6SL5 - chains A and 3 of the 19 polymer chains in the assembly; structure by electron microscopy, 2.84 A resolution.

== Chain A ==
Molecule: Photosystem I P700 chlorophyll a apoprotein A1
From: Dunaliella salina
Notes: EC 1.97.1.12
Reference sequence: D0FXV2 (D0FXV2_DUNSA); numbering as in UniProt (aligned over 12-751)
Sequence (740 residues; each row starts with the number of its first residue):
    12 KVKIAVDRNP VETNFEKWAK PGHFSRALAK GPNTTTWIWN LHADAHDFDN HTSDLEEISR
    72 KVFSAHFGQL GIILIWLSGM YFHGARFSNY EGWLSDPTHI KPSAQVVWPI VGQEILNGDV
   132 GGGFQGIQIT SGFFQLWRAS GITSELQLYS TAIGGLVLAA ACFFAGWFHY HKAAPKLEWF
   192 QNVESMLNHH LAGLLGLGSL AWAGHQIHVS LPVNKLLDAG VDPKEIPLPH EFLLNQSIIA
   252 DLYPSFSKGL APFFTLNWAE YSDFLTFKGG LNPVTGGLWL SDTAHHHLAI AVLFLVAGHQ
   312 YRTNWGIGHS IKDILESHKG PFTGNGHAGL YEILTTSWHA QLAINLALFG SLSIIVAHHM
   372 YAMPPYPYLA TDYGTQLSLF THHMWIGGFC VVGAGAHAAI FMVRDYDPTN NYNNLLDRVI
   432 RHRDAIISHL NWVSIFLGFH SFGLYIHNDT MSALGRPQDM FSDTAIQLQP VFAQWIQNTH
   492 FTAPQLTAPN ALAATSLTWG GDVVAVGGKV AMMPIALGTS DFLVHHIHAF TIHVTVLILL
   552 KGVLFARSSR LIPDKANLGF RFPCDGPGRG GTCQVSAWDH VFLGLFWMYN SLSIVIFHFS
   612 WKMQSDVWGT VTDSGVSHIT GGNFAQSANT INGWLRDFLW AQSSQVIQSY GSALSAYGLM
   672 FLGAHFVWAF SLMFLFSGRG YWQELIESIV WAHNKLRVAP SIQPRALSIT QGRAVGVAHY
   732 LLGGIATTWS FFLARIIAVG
Bound ions: chlorophyll a Mg near T498 (its only coordinating residue here); 4Fe-4S cluster Fe: C575, C584 (shared with 2 residues of chain B)
Residues lining bound ligands:
  - Tripalmitoylglycerol (4RF): H451, F472, I477, Q478, L479, Q480, V482, F533, H537
  - beta-carotene (BCR), molecule 1: I84, W87, L208, G209
  - beta-carotene (BCR), molecule 2: L88, T162, G165, G166, L169, L208, L211, A212
  - beta-carotene (BCR), molecule 3: L211, L261, F264, F265, L299, V303, L306, V307, H310
  - beta-carotene (BCR), molecule 4: F264, W269, V303
  - beta-carotene (BCR), molecule 5: L341, I344, L345, A351, I355, A409, F412
  - beta-carotene (BCR), molecule 6: A354, A358, L359, S362, V402, A405, G406, A409, V547, L550, V554
  - beta-carotene (BCR), molecule 7: M671, G674, A675, F677, V678, L733, I736, A737, W740
  - beta-carotene (BCR), molecule 8: W693, I697, I700
  - chlorophyll a isomer (CL0): F453, Y456, I538, F541, T542, Y600, N601, S604, I605, F608, I642, W645, L646, L650, S654, I658, F672, H676, W679, G735, T738, T739, F742
  - chlorophyll a (CLA), molecule 1: V13, K14, I15, W190, N193, S196, H200, T314, N315, W316
  - chlorophyll a (CLA), molecule 2: I15, V17, F74, F78, A172, F175, A176, F179, H180, A184, W190
  - chlorophyll a (CLA), molecule 3: V22, E23, T24, N25, F26, K28, W29, H34, E68, K72, S75, G79, I83, F174, G177, W178, Y181, H182
  - chlorophyll a (CLA), molecule 4: W29, P32, W48, I49, W50, L52, H53
  - chlorophyll a (CLA), molecule 5: W29, P32, H34, F35, L52, H53, A56, H57, F59, H62, A76, G79, Q80, I83
  - chlorophyll a (CLA), molecule 6: T46, I49, W50, I697, I700, V701, H704, V709, P711, P715, R716, L718
  - chlorophyll a (CLA), molecule 7: W50, F677, V678, F681, F685, L718, Q722, A725, V726, A729, H730, L733
  - chlorophyll a (CLA), molecule 8: H53, A54, A56, H57, D58, H350, L353, L357, F400, C401, V403, G404, A407, H408, I411, R415, F571, R572, W589, V592, L596
  - chlorophyll a (CLA), molecule 9: H57, F59, V73, A76, H77, Q80, L81, I84, L85, L88, W349, H350, Q352, L353, N356, L357, F360
  - chlorophyll a (CLA), molecule 10: H57, Q80, I83, I84, W87, F360, I397, F400, C401
  - chlorophyll a (CLA), molecule 11: S70, H77, L188, F191, Q192, V194, M197, L198, H201, L202, L205, I322, L326, L345, T346, T347, S348, W349, Q352, I355, N356, L359, F360
  - chlorophyll a (CLA), molecule 12: F74, H77, F78, L81, L169, W190, F191, N193, S196, M197, H200, H201, G204, L205
  - chlorophyll a (CLA), molecule 13: I83, I86, Q116, V117, V118, W119, I121, V122, Q124, L127, F174, A667, L670
  - chlorophyll a (CLA), molecule 14: I86, W87, S89, G90, M91, F93, H94, F98, V117, W119, L167
  - chlorophyll a (CLA), molecule 15: W87, M91, H94, A115, Q116, L127, I138, Q139, I140, T141, S142, F144, A667, Y668, W740, L744
  - chlorophyll a (CLA), molecule 16: W87, M91, T141, S142, F144, S389, L390, T392, H393, W396, I397, F400, M671, I736, T739, W740, L744
  - chlorophyll a (CLA), molecule 17: W87, L88, S142, G143, F144, L147, L206, F360, L363, S364, V367, M371, Y377, L390, H393, H394, I397
  - chlorophyll a (CLA), molecule 18: Y92, S151, G152, I153, Q158, S161, T162, G209, A212, W213, G215, H216, H219, V220, P240, H241, L244
  - chlorophyll a (CLA), molecule 19: L147, A150, L206, G209, S210, W213, Q217, L289, L291, T294, H297, H298, I301, F305, L363, I366, V367, H370, M371, P376, Y377
  - chlorophyll a (CLA), molecule 20: L157, Q158, S161, L239, H241, L244, L245
  - chlorophyll a (CLA), molecule 21: V168, A172, F175
  - chlorophyll a (CLA), molecule 22: L198, L202, L206, L304, F305, V307, A308, Q311, Y312, I322, I325, L359, L427, V430, V554
  - chlorophyll a (CLA), molecule 23: N199, H200, A203, G204, L208, L306, H310, Y312, T314, W316, I318
  - chlorophyll a (CLA), molecule 24: L211, A212, G215, I218, H219, L244, L245, Q247, F257, G260, L261, Y272, F275, L276, L299
  - chlorophyll a (CLA), molecule 25: F264, W269, A270, Y272, S273, L276, T277, F278, H296, L299, A300, V303, L304, V307, N501
  - chlorophyll a (CLA), molecule 26: F264, F265, T266, L267, W269
  - chlorophyll a (CLA), molecule 27: T277, F278, K279, G280, L289, D293, T294, H296, H297, A300, I301, L304, H370, M374, T506
  - chlorophyll a (CLA), molecule 28: F278, L497, T498, A499, P500, N501, A502
  - chlorophyll a (CLA), molecule 29: L304, L359, L363, I366, H369, H370, A373, M374, T506, S507, T509, W510
  - chlorophyll a (CLA), molecule 30: V307, A308, H310, Q311, I318, G319, H320
  - chlorophyll a (CLA), molecule 31: Q311, H320, D324, I325, S328, H329
  - chlorophyll a (CLA), molecule 32: I325, L326, H329, T334, H338, L341, L345, L426, L427, V430
  - chlorophyll a (CLA), molecule 33: H329, K330, G331, P332, F333
  - chlorophyll a (CLA), molecule 34: F333, T334, L426, R429, V430, H433, I437, H440
  - chlorophyll a (CLA), molecule 35: I365, I366, H369, M395, V402, I543, T546, V547, L550, M599, S602, L603, V606
  - chlorophyll a (CLA), molecule 36: H369, Y372, F483, A484, I487, Q488, H491, T509, W510, I526, L528, H536, H539, I543, V606, H609, F610, K613, M614
  - chlorophyll a (CLA), molecule 37: A436, H440, W443
  - chlorophyll a (CLA), molecule 38: I437, L441, V444, A540, I543, H544, V547, L551
  - chlorophyll a (CLA), molecule 39: S439, N442, W443, I446
  - chlorophyll a (CLA), molecule 40: N442, S445, I446, G449, F450, F453, F541, V545, L548, I549, L594, F597, W598
  - chlorophyll a (CLA), molecule 41: W443, I446, F447, F450, H451
  - chlorophyll a (CLA), molecule 42: W443, V444, F447, L448, Q480, P481, V482, F483, A484, F533, H536, H537, A540, H544
  - chlorophyll a (CLA), molecule 43: F450, H451, G454, L455, I457, H458, T461, M462, R467, D470, F472
  - chlorophyll a (CLA), molecule 44: F453, I457, D460, F541, F597, W598, Y600, N601, I642, L646, W679, Y731
  - chlorophyll a (CLA), molecule 45: T461, A464, L465
  - chlorophyll a (CLA), molecule 46: W486, I487, T490, H491, A494, P495, T498, A499, T506, W510
  - chlorophyll a (CLA), molecule 47: L646, L650, W651
  - chlorophyll a (CLA), molecule 48: L670, L673, G674, H676, F677, W679, A680
  - chlorophyll a (CLA), molecule 49: F677, A680, F681, L683, M684, F687, S688, Y692, W693, L696
  - chlorophyll a (CLA), molecule 50: I700, A703, H704, L707, V709
  - chlorophyll a (CLA), molecule 51: W702, A703, K706, L707
  - dodecyl-alpha-D-maltoside (LMU): S155, E156, L157, Y160, S161, I164, G165
  - octadecanal (OCD): F93, R97, Y160, I164, L167
  - phylloquinone (PQN): W50, M684, F685, S688, G689, R690, W693, I697, A717, L718, S719, G723
  - phosphatidylethanolamine (PTY): L244, L245, Q247
  - 4Fe-4S cluster (SF4): P574, C575, G577, P578, C584, I720, R724

== Chain 3 ==
Molecule: Chlorophyll a-b binding protein, chloroplastic
From: Dunaliella salina
Sequence (228 residues; numbered 58 to 285; the number before each row is that of its first residue):
    58 SKDFLYVGSD AAALKYLDGT LPGDYGFDPL GLLDPTVSNG QGAGGFVNPR WLQYSEVIHA
   118 RWAMLGAAGC IAPEILGKAG VIPAETAVDW FRTGVIPPAG VYKDFWADPF TLFFIEVVAI
   178 QFAELKRLQD YKNPGSQSRQ YFLGLEGLFK GSDNPAYPGG PFFNFANFGK TEAEMKKLKL
   238 NEIKNGRLAM LAMFGYGAQA VITGDGPFDN LLAHLADPTG ANLITNLG
Bound ions: chlorophyll a Mg near V152 (its only coordinating residue here)
Residues lining bound ligands:
  - beta-carotene (BCR), molecule 1: L122, A176, I177, F179, A180, Y198, F199, L200
  - beta-carotene (BCR), molecule 2: L122, A125, I128, A129, I132, L133, L202, L205, F206, F219, F220
  - chlorophyll b (CHL), molecule 1: Y63, L74, L78, G80, D81, Y82, G83, F84, D85, L89, L90, L109, Q110, S112, E113, H116, R244, M247, L248, F251
  - chlorophyll b (CHL), molecule 2: V175, Q178, F179, L182, K183, Q186, Q194, Q197, Y198, F199
  - chlorophyll a (CLA), molecule 1: G102, F103, V104
  - chlorophyll a (CLA), molecule 2: F103, W108, L109, S112, H116, F251
  - chlorophyll a (CLA), molecule 3: F103, W108, Y111, S112, I115, H116, W119, E173, I177, Q178, E181, R184, L185
  - chlorophyll a (CLA), molecule 4: I115, R118, W119, F179, A180, K183, R184, D187, Q194, F199, F206, G208, P212, A213, P215, F220, F222
  - chlorophyll a (CLA), molecule 5: R118, M121, L122, Y214, P215, G216, F220, N221, F225, M232, L235, K236, N238, E239, N242
  - chlorophyll a (CLA), molecule 6: W119, L122, A125, G126, A129, P130, L133, I139, T143, V145, T150, Y159, F162
  - chlorophyll a (CLA), molecule 7: V138, I139, P140, E142, T143, D161
  - chlorophyll a (CLA), molecule 8: W147, V152, M250, F251, G254, A255, V258, I259
  - chlorophyll a (CLA), molecule 9: T150, G151, V152, F162, W163, P166, L169, I172, E173, A176
  - chlorophyll a (CLA), molecule 10: G151, V152, I153, P154, P155, P166, F167, L169, F170, E173
  - chlorophyll a (CLA), molecule 11: F167, F170, F171
  - chlorophyll a (CLA), molecule 12: T168, F171, I172
  - chlorophyll a (CLA), molecule 13: F170, V174, Q178, L182
  - chlorophyll a (CLA), molecule 14: L235, N238, N242, L245
  - chlorophyll a (CLA), molecule 15: L237, N238, K241, N242, L245
  - chlorophyll a (CLA), molecule 16: L248, A249, F251, G252, A255, Q256, I259, T260, N267, L268, H271, A278, N279, L280, N283
  - chlorophyll a (CLA), molecule 17: L268, H271, L272, P275, T276, N279, L280, I281
  - lutein (LUT; (3r,3'r,6s)-4,5-didehydro-5,6-dihydro-beta,beta-carotene-3,3'-diol): M121, A124, A125, F220, N221, F222, A223, F225, N242, A246, A249, Y253, Q256, P264, F265, N267, L268
  - phosphatidylethanolamine (PTY): V258, I259, G285
  - violaxanthin (XAT; (3s,5r,6s,3's,5'r,6's)-5,6,5',6'-diepoxy-5,6,5',6'- tetrahydro-beta,beta-carotene-3,3'-diol): F84, D85, P86, L87, H116, W119, A120, L122, G123, G126, C127, W147, T150, V152, M247, L248, M250, F251

== How chain A and chain 3 interact ==
Contacting residue pairs - 27 pairs, chain A then chain 3:
  K14(A) - T93(3)
  I15(A) - L89(3)  hydrophobic
  I15(A) - V94(3)
  V17(A) - S95(3)  hydrogen bond (backbone-backbone)
  V17(A) - N96(3)  hydrogen bond (backbone-backbone)
  D18(A) - G97(3)
  R19(A) - S95(3)  hydrogen bond
  R19(A) - G97(3)
  R19(A) - Q98(3)
  R19(A) - G99(3)  hydrogen bond (side chain-backbone)
  R19(A) - A100(3)  hydrogen bond (side chain-backbone)
  R19(A) - G101(3)
  R19(A) - N105(3)
  N20(A) - Q98(3)
  N20(A) - G99(3)
  N20(A) - A100(3)
  N20(A) - G101(3)
  F179(A) - G102(3)
  K183(A) - A100(3)
  K183(A) - G101(3)
  K187(A) - N96(3)
  K259(A) - G285(3)
  G260(A) - L284(3)
  G260(A) - G285(3)
  A262(A) - L284(3)
  F265(A) - L284(3)  hydrophobic
  W316(A) - L87(3)  hydrophobic
Interface residues without a listed pair, chain A (17 interface residues in all): A184, L245, L261
Interface residues without a listed pair, chain 3 (17 interface residues in all): P86, P155

== Overview ==
The chain A/chain 3 interface involves 17 residues from each chain, with 5 hydrogen bonds. Among the polar
pairs are R19(A)-S95(3), R19(A)-G99(3) and R19(A)-A100(3). 3 chlorophyll a molecules and one
phosphatidylethanolamine molecule are bound between chain A and chain 3.
Here chain A is Photosystem I P700 chlorophyll a apoprotein A1 and chain 3 is Chlorophyll a-b binding protein,
chloroplastic, both from Dunaliella salina. Entry 6SL5 (Dunaliella Photosystem I Supercomplex) was determined
by electron microscopy together with 6YXR from the same study.
